PDB entry 4N3W | X-ray diffraction, 1.90 A resolution | chains A and C

Chain A:
Name: CREB-binding protein
From: Homo sapiens
Notes: EC 2.3.1.48; fragment: Bromodomain-PHD Finger Module, residues 1080-1316
Reference sequence: Q92793 (CBP_HUMAN); residue numbers follow UniProt; this construct covers 1080-1316
Sequence (237 residues; row label = number of the first residue in the row):
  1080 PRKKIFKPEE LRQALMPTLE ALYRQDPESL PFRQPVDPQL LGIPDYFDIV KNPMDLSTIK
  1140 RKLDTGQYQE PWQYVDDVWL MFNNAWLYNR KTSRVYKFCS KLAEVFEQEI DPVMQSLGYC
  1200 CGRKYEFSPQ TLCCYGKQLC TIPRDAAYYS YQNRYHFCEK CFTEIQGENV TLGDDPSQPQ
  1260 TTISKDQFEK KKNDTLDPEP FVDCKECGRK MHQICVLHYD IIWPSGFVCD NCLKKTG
Unresolved in the structure: 1080-1081, 1213-1252, 1262-1268, 1313-1316
Ion coordination: Zn2+ site 1: Cys1199, Cys1200, His1291, Cys1294; Zn2+ site 2: Cys1283, Cys1286, Cys1308, Cys1311
Swiss-Prot annotation at these positions:
  - region: Asn1162 to Lys1180 (Interaction with ASF1A)
  - modified residue: Lys1216 (N6-acetyllysine)
  - natural variant: Tyr1175 (Y1175C: In RSTS1), Glu1278 (E1278A: In RSTS1; E1278K: In RSTS1)
  - mutagenesis: Asp1116 (D1116R: Impairs binding to acetylated histones), Phe1126 (F1126A: Impairs binding to acetylated histones), Asn1162 (N1162E/R: Abolishes interaction with ASF1A), Trp1165 (W1165A: Abolishes interaction with ASF1A), Lys1170 (K1170E: Impairs binding to acetylated histones), Ser1179 (S1179I: Impairs interaction with ASF1A), Lys1180 (K1180E: Abolishes interaction with ASF1A), Glu1183 (E1183R: Abolishes interaction with ASF1A)
What the authors report for this chain:
  - Zn2+ coordination: Cys1199, Cys1200, Cys1283, Cys1286, His1291, Cys1294, Cys1308, Cys1311
  - contacts within the chain: Trp1151-Phe1280, Asp1155-Lys1203, Trp1158-Tyr1204, Tyr1198-Arg1288
  - specificity-determining residues: Arg1173 (proposed by the authors, not directly observed)

Chain C:
Name: Histone H4 peptide
Sequence (15 residues; numbered 13 to 27; the number before each row is that of its first residue):
    13 GGAKRHRKVL RDNIQ
Unresolved in the structure: 13-16, 22-27
Modified positions: Lys20 (n(6)-acetyllysine; ALY)

Interface between chain A and chain C:
Contacting residue pairs - 19 pairs, chain A then chain C:
  Pro1110(A) - Lys20(C)
  Phe1111(A) - Lys20(C)
  Val1115(A) - Lys20(C)
  Leu1120(A) - Arg19(C)
  Leu1120(A) - Val21(C)  hydrogen bond (backbone-backbone)
  Gly1121(A) - His18(C)
  Gly1121(A) - Val21(C)
  Ile1122(A) - His18(C)
  Ile1122(A) - Arg19(C)
  Ile1122(A) - Lys20(C)
  Pro1123(A) - His18(C)
  Asp1124(A) - Arg17(C)
  Asp1124(A) - His18(C)  hydrogen bond (side chain-backbone)
  Leu1166(A) - Arg17(C)  hydrogen bond (backbone-side chain)
  Tyr1167(A) - Arg17(C)  hydrogen bond (backbone-side chain)
  Tyr1167(A) - His18(C)  hydrogen bond (side chain-backbone)
  Asn1168(A) - Lys20(C)
  Arg1169(A) - Arg17(C)
  Val1174(A) - Lys20(C)
Interface residues without a listed pair, chain A (16 interface residues in all): Tyr1125, Ile1128, Ala1164
From the paper, about this interface:
  - specific contacts: Pro1123(A)-His18(C), Tyr1125(A)-Lys20(C) (water-mediated contact), Asn1168(A)-Lys20(C) (hydrogen bond)
  - interface residues, chain C: Arg19(C)

Overview:
The interface between chain A and chain C involves 16 residues on one side and 5 on the other, with 5 hydrogen
bonds. Polar pairs include Asp1124(A)-His18(C), Leu1166(A)-Arg17(C) and Tyr1167(A)-Arg17(C). The authors
report a contact between Pro1123(A) and His18(C); a water-mediated contact between Tyr1125(A) and Lys20(C); a
hydrogen bond between Asn1168(A) and Lys20(C). The paper reports the interface residue Arg19(C); Zn2+
coordination by Cys1199(A), Cys1200(A) and Cys1283(A) among others.
Chain A is CREB-binding protein (Homo sapiens) and chain C is Histone H4 peptide; the structure, Crystal
Structure of the Bromodomain-PHD Finger Module of Human Transcriptional Co-Activator CBP in complex with
Acetylated ..., was determined by X-ray diffraction, deposited together with 4N4F.
